Entry 8Z98 (electron microscopy, 2.52 A resolution); this record covers chains A and D of the 4 polymer chains in the assembly.

== Chain A ==
Molecule: Polymerase acidic protein
Source organism: Thogoto virus (isolate SiAr 126)
UniProt: P27194 (PA_THOGV); residue numbers follow UniProt; this construct covers 1-622
Sequence (622 residues; each row starts with the number of its first residue):
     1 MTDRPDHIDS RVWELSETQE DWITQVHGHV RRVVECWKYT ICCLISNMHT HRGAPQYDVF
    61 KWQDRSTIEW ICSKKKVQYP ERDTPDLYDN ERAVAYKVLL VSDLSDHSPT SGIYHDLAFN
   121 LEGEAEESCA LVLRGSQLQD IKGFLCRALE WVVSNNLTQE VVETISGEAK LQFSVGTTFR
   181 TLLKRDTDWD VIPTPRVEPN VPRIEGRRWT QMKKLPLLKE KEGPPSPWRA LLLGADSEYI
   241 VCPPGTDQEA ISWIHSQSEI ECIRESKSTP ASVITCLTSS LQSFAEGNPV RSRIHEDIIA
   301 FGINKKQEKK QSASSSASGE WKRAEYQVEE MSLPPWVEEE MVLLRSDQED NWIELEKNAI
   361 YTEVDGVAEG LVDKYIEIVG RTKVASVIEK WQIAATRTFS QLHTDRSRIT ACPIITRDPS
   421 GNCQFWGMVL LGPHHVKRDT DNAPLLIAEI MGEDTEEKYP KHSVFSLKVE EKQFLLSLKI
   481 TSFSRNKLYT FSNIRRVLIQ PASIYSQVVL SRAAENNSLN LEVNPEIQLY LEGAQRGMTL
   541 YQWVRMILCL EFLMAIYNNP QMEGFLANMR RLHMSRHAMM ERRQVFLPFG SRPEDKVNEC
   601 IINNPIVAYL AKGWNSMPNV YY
Disordered / not traced: 1
Construct notes: conflict Glu471 (Gly in P27194)
Residues lining bound ligands: V9G (7-methyl-guanosine-5'-triphosphate-5'-(2'-O-methyl)-adenosine): Lys267, Ser268, Pro270, Phe301, Gly302, Lys305, Lys309, Ile480
Reported in the primary citation:
  - binding site for V9G: Pro270, Lys305, Lys309, Ile480
  - binding site for the 9-nt RNA strand (chain D): Lys309

== Chain D ==
Molecule: 9-nt RNA strand
Sequence (9 nucleotides; each row starts with the number of its first residue):
     2 GCAAAAACA
Covalently attached groups: compound V9G linked to G2

== Chain A / chain D interface ==
Pairs across the interface - 27 pairs, chain A then chain D:
  Arg229(A) - C3(D)  salt bridge to the phosphate
  Arg229(A) - A4(D)  salt bridge to the phosphate
  Ser268(A) - G2(D)  hydrogen bond to the phosphate
  Phe301(A) - A10(D)  sugar contact
  Gly302(A) - A10(D)  hydrogen bond to the sugar
  Lys305(A) - A10(D)  base contact
  Lys306(A) - C9(D)  salt bridge to the phosphate
  Lys306(A) - A10(D)  salt bridge to the phosphate
  Lys309(A) - A10(D)  base contact
  Tyr326(A) - A6(D)  base contact
  Tyr326(A) - A7(D)  hydrogen bond to the sugar
  Gln327(A) - A5(D)  base contact
  Gln327(A) - A6(D)  base contact
  Val328(A) - A6(D)  base contact
  Asp441(A) - C9(D)  sugar contact
  Asn442(A) - C3(D)  hydrogen bond to the base
  Asn442(A) - C9(D)  hydrogen bond to the sugar
  Lys461(A) - G2(D)  phosphate contact
  Lys461(A) - C3(D)  salt bridge to the phosphate
  Lys479(A) - G2(D)  phosphate contact
  Lys479(A) - C3(D)  salt bridge to the phosphate
  Ile480(A) - G2(D)  hydrogen bond to the sugar
  Thr481(A) - G2(D)  sugar contact
  Thr481(A) - C3(D)  sugar contact
  Ser482(A) - G2(D)  hydrogen bond to the base
  Ser482(A) - C3(D)  hydrogen bond to the sugar
  Pro560(A) - A5(D)  phosphate contact
Interface residues without a listed pair, chain A (25 interface residues in all): Ile303, Asn304, Ala324, Phe483, Lys487, Asn559, Ile602

== Summary ==
Chain A and chain D form an interface of 25 and 8 residues respectively; the contacts include 8 hydrogen bonds
and 6 salt bridges. Among the polar pairs are Asn442(A)-C3(D), Ser482(A)-G2(D) and Gly302(A)-A10(D). From the
paper: a binding site for V9G at Pro270(A), Lys305(A) and Lys309(A) among others; a binding site for the 9-nt
RNA strand (chain D) at Lys309(A).
Chain A is Polymerase acidic protein (Thogoto virus (isolate SiAr 126)) and chain D is a 9-nt RNA strand; the
structure, Cryo-EM structure of Thogoto virus polymerase in a transcription reception conformation, was
determined by electron microscopy, deposited together with 8Z85, 8Z8J, 8Z8N, 8Z8X, 8Z90, 8Z97 and 3 further
entries.
